PDB entry 8A18 | X-ray diffraction, 1.63 A resolution | chains BBB and CCC of the 3 polymer chains in the assembly

== Chain BBB ==
Protein: Urease subunit beta
Source organism: Sporosarcina pasteurii
Notes: EC 3.5.1.5
UniProtKB: P41021 (URE2_SPOPA); residue numbers follow UniProt; this construct covers 5-126
Chain sequence (122 residues; each row starts with the number of its first residue):
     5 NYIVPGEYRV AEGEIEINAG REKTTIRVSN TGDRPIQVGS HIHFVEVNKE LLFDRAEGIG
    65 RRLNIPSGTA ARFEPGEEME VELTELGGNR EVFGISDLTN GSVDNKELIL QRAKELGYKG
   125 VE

== Chain CCC ==
Protein: Urease subunit alpha
Source organism: Sporosarcina pasteurii
Notes: EC 3.5.1.5
UniProtKB: P41020 (URE1_SPOPA); residue numbers follow UniProt; this construct covers 1-34, 36-570
Chain sequence (570 residues; numbered 1 to 570; the number before each row is that of its first residue):
     1 MKINRQQYAE SYGPTVGDQV RLADTDLWIE VEKDYTTYGD EANFGGGKVL REGMGENGTY
    61 TRTENVLDLL LTNALILDYT GIYKADIGVK DGYIVGIGKG GNPDIMDGVT PNMIVGTATE
   121 VIAAEGKIVT AGGIDTHVHF INPDQVDVAL ANGITTLFGG GTGPAEGSKA TTVTPGPWNI
   181 EKMLKSTEGL PINVGILGKG HGSSIAPIME QIDAGAAGLK IHEDWGATPA SIDRSLTVAD
   241 EADVQVAIHS DTLNEAGFLE DTLRAINGRV IHSFHVEGAG GGHAPDIMAM AGHPNVLPSS
   301 TNPTRPFTVN TIDEHLDMLM VCHHLKQNIP EDVAFADSRI RPETIAAEDI LHDLGIISMM
   361 STDALAMGRA GEMVLRTWQT ADKMKKQRGP LAEEKNGSDN FRAKRYVSKY TINPAIAQGI
   421 AHEVGSIEEG KFADLVLWEP KFFGVKADRV IKGGIIAYAQ IGDPSASIPT PQPVMGRRMY
   481 GTVGDLIHDT NITFMSKSSI QQGVPAKLGL KRRIGTVKNC RNIGKKDMKW NDVTTDIDIN
   541 PETYEVKVDG EVLTCEPVKE LPMAQRYFLF
Construct notes: insertion (35)
Modified / non-standard residues: K220 (lysine nz-carboxylic acid; KCX)
Curated features (UniProtKB/Swiss-Prot):
  - active site: H323 (Proton donor)
  - binding site (Ni(2+)): H137, H139, K220, H249, H275, D363
  - binding site (substrate): H139, A170, H222, H249, A366
  - modified residue: K220 (N6-carboxylysine)
Covalently attached groups: benzene-1,4-diol (HQE) linked to C322, C555
Metal / ion sites: Ni2+ site 1: H137, H139, K220, D363 (together with hydroxide ion); Ni2+ site 2: K220, H249, H275 (together with hydroxide ion)
Ligand contacts:
  - benzene-1,4-diol (HQE), molecule 1: K169, V321, I468, P469, T470
  - benzene-1,4-diol (HQE), molecule 2: I350, M384, Q387, R388, T554, E556
  - hydroxide ion (OH): H137, H139, K220, H249, H275, G280, D363, A366
What the authors report for this chain:
  - binding site for benzene-1,4-diol: K169, C322, L365, C555
  - catalytic residues: C322
  - Ni2+ coordination: H137, H139, K220, H249, H275, D363

== How chain BBB and chain CCC interact ==
Contacting residue pairs (97):
  I7(BBB) with R21(CCC); D24(CCC)
  V8(BBB) with R21(CCC)
  P9(BBB) with A23(CCC); K441(CCC); Y567(CCC)
  G10(BBB) with V20(CCC); R21(CCC); A23(CCC), hydrogen bond (backbone-backbone); P440(CCC); K441(CCC)
  E11(BBB) with V20(CCC); R21(CCC), salt bridge; W28(CCC)
  Y12(BBB) with A9(CCC); P14(CCC); Q19(CCC); V20(CCC), hydrophobic; G126(CCC)
  R13(BBB) with D18(CCC); Q19(CCC), hydrogen bond; W28(CCC)
  V14(BBB) with R5(CCC); Q6(CCC); A9(CCC), hydrophobic; D18(CCC)
  A15(BBB) with R5(CCC); G17(CCC); D18(CCC), hydrogen bond (backbone-side chain)
  E16(BBB) with R5(CCC), hydrogen bond (backbone-side chain)
  G17(BBB) with N4(CCC); R5(CCC)
  E18(BBB) with K2(CCC); I3(CCC); N4(CCC)
  I19(BBB) with K2(CCC); I3(CCC), hydrogen bond (backbone-backbone); R5(CCC); Y8(CCC), hydrophobic; Y38(CCC), hydrophobic
  E20(BBB) with M1(CCC); K2(CCC); Y38(CCC)
  I21(BBB) with M1(CCC), hydrogen bond (backbone-backbone); I3(CCC), hydrophobic; Y38(CCC); G39(CCC)
  N22(BBB) with Y38(CCC), hydrogen bond (backbone-backbone); G39(CCC)
  R25(BBB) with D40(CCC), salt bridge; D107(CCC), salt bridge
  G43(BBB) with G47(CCC); R51(CCC)
  S44(BBB) with V49(CCC)
  H45(BBB) with G39(CCC), hydrogen bond (side chain-backbone); D40(CCC), salt bridge; V49(CCC); M54(CCC); I105(CCC)
  I46(BBB) with M54(CCC)
  R66(BBB) with G39(CCC), hydrogen bond (side chain-backbone); D40(CCC), salt bridge
  N68(BBB) with M1(CCC)
  P70(BBB) with M1(CCC); I3(CCC), hydrophobic; Y12(CCC)
  S71(BBB) with Y12(CCC), hydrogen bond (backbone-side chain); G39(CCC); E41(CCC), hydrogen bond (side chain-backbone); N43(CCC), hydrogen bond; V49(CCC)
  G72(BBB) with N43(CCC); G47(CCC); K48(CCC), hydrogen bond (backbone-side chain); V49(CCC)
  T73(BBB) with G47(CCC)
  L90(BBB) with I105(CCC)
  G91(BBB) with D104(CCC); I105(CCC), hydrogen bond (backbone-backbone); M106(CCC); D107(CCC)
  G92(BBB) with P103(CCC); I105(CCC); M106(CCC), hydrogen bond (backbone-backbone); D107(CCC), hydrogen bond (backbone-side chain)
  N93(BBB) with P103(CCC), hydrogen bond (backbone-backbone); D104(CCC)
  R94(BBB) with D104(CCC), hydrogen bond (backbone-backbone)
  E95(BBB) with D104(CCC), hydrogen bond (backbone-backbone); I105(CCC)
  F97(BBB) with E52(CCC); G53(CCC); T59(CCC); D104(CCC)
  G98(BBB) with E52(CCC)
  I99(BBB) with E52(CCC), hydrogen bond (backbone-side chain); G53(CCC)
Other interface residues (no listed pair), chain BBB (39 interface residues in all): Y6, I69, V96
Other interface residues (no listed pair), chain CCC (47 interface residues in all): G13, T15, V16, D26, T37, G397, R566

== In short ==
39 residues of chain BBB face 47 of chain CCC across their interface, with 20 hydrogen bonds and 5 salt
bridges. Polar contacts include E11(BBB)-R21(CCC), R25(BBB)-D40(CCC) and R25(BBB)-D107(CCC). Ligands of chain
CCC: hydroxide ion. The paper reports the catalytic residue C322(CCC); a binding site for benzene-1,4-diol at
K169(CCC), C322(CCC) and L365(CCC) among others.
Here chain BBB is Urease subunit beta and chain CCC is Urease subunit alpha, both from Sporosarcina pasteurii.
Entry 8A18 (1.63 A resolution hydroquinone inhibited Sporosarcina pasteurii urease) was determined by X-ray
diffraction.
